PDB entry 7DPF | electron microscopy, 3.20 A resolution | chains 3 and 4 of the 4 polymer chains in the assembly

Chain 3:
Name: VP3
From: Coxsackievirus B1
UniProtKB: A0A0G4PYT0 (A0A0G4PYT0_9ENTO); residues 1-238 here correspond to UniProt positions 333-570 (UniProt number = residue number + 332)
Sequence (238 residues; numbered 1 to 238; the number before each row is that of its first residue):
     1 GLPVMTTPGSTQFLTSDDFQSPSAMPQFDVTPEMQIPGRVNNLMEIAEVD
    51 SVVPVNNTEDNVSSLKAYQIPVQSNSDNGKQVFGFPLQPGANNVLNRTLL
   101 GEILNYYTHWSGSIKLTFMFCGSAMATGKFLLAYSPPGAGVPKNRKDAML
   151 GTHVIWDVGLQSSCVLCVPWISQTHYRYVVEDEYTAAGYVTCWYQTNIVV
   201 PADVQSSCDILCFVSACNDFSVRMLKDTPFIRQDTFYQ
Not modelled in the structure: 238

Chain 4:
Name: Capsid protein VP4
From: Coxsackievirus B1
UniProtKB: A0A2S1FMR1 (A0A2S1FMR1_9ENTO); residue numbers follow UniProt; this construct covers 1-69
Sequence (69 residues; numbered 1 to 69; the number before each row is that of its first residue):
     1 MGAQVSTQKTGAHETGLNASGNSVIHYTNINYYKDAASNSANRQDFTQDP
    51 GKFTEPVKDIMVKTMPALN
Not modelled in the structure: 1-2, 12-24
Differences from the reference sequence: variant V24 (Ile in A0A2S1FMR1)

Chain 3 / chain 4 interface:
Contacting residue pairs - 27 pairs, chain 3 then chain 4:
  D18(3) with S40(4); A41(4); R43(4), salt bridge
  F19(3) with S40(4)
  Q20(3) with I30(4), hydrogen bond (side chain-backbone); Y32(4); Y33(4); S38(4); S40(4)
  S21(3) with S38(4), hydrogen bond (backbone-side chain)
  P22(3) with Y33(4)
  S23(3) with S38(4)
  P26(3) with D35(4)
  Q27(3) with D35(4), hydrogen bond (backbone-side chain)
  G38(3) with F53(4)
  R39(3) with K52(4)
  N41(3) with T47(4)
  N42(3) with Q48(4)
  E45(3) with Q48(4); D49(4), hydrogen bond (side chain-backbone); P50(4); F53(4)
  E48(3) with P50(4); T54(4)
  Q161(3) with P66(4); A67(4), hydrogen bond (side chain-backbone); L68(4)
Other interface residues (no listed pair), chain 3 (17 interface residues in all): V40, V49
Other interface residues (no listed pair), chain 4 (22 interface residues in all): N29, N31, K34, N39

In short:
17 residues of chain 3 face 22 of chain 4 across their interface, with 5 hydrogen bonds and 1 salt bridge.
Polar pairs include D18(3)-R43(4), Q20(3)-I30(4) and S21(3)-S38(4).
Chain 3 is VP3 and chain 4 is Capsid protein VP4, both from Coxsackievirus B1; the structure, Cryo-EM
structure of Coxsackievirus B1 mature virion, was determined by electron microscopy together with 7DPG, 7DPZ,
7DQ1 and 7DQ4 from the same study.
